Entry 8EIK (electron microscopy, 3.19 A resolution); this record covers chains A and B of the 6 polymer chains in the assembly.

Chain A (and B):
Molecule: DNA (cytosine-5)-methyltransferase 3B
From: Homo sapiens
Notes: EC 2.1.1.37; chain B of this document is another copy of the same molecule, construct and numbering; everything in this record applies to it too
UniProtKB: Q9UBC3 (DNM3B_HUMAN); residue numbers follow UniProt; this construct covers 206-853
Sequence (650 residues; row label = number of the first residue in the row):
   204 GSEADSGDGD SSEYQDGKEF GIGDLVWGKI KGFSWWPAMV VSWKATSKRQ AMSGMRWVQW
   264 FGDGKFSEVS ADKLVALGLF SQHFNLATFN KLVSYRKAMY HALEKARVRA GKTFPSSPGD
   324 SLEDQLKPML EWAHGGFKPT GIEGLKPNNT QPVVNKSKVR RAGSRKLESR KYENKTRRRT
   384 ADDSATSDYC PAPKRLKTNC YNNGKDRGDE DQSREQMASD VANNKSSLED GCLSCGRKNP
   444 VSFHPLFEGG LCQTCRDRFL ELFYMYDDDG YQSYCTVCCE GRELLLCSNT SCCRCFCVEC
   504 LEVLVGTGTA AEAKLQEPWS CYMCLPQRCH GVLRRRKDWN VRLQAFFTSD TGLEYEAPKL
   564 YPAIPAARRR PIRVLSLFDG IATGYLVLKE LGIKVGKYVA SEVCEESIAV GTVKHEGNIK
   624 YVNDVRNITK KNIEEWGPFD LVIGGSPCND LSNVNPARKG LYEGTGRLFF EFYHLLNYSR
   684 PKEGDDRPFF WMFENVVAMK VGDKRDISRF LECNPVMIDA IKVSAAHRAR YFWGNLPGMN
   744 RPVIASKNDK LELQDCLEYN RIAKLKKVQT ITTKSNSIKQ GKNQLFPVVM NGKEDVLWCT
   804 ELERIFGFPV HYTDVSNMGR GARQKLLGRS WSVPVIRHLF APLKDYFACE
Unresolved in the structure: 204-412, 779-787 (chain B: 204-409, 776-781)
Construct notes: expression tag (204-205)
Bound ions: Zn2+ site 1: Cys-435, Cys-438, Cys-455, Cys-458; Zn2+ site 2: Cys-478, Cys-481, Cys-500, Cys-503; Zn2+ site 3: Cys-490, Cys-495, Cys-524, Cys-527
Small-molecule neighbours: S-adenosylhomocysteine (SAH): Phe-581, Asp-582, Gly-583, Ile-584, Thr-586, Ser-604, Glu-605, Val-606, Cys-607, Asp-627, Val-628, Gly-648, Pro-650, Arg-832, Ser-833, Trp-834
Swiss-Prot annotation at these positions:
  - zinc finger: Gly-434 to Glu-464 (GATA-type), Gln-475 to Arg-531 (PHD-type)
  - active site: Cys-651
  - binding site (S-adenosyl-L-methionine): Asp-582 to Thr-586, Glu-605, Asp-627 to Arg-629, Arg-832 to Trp-834
  - modified residue: Ser-209 (Phosphoserine), Arg-410 (Citrulline)
  - cross-link: Lys-617 (Glycyl lysine isopeptide (Lys-Gly) (interchain with G-Cter in SUMO2))
  - natural variant: Ser-270 (S270P: In ICF1), Cys-527 (C527R: In FSHD4), Ala-585 (A585T: In ICF1; A585V: In ICF1), Ala-603 (A603T: In ICF1), Val-606 (V606A: In ICF1), Gly-663 (G663S: In ICF1), Leu-664 (L664P: In ICF1), Pro-691 (P691L: In FSHD4), Val-699 (V699G: In ICF1), Val-726 (V726G: In ICF1), Ala-766 (A766P: In ICF1), Glu-806 (E806ESTP: In ICF1), 5 further natural variant entries in UniProt
From the paper describing this entry:
  - mutagenesis - K276A, Y467A/F550A (2.0- fold), F550A (1.8-fold): increased catalytic activity
  - mutagenesis - Y467A: unchanged catalytic activity
  - mutagenesis - Y467A, Y467A/F550A, F550A: decreased stability
  - disease-associated variants - S270P (3.5-fold): increased catalytic activity

Interface between chain A and chain B:
Contacting residue pairs - 22 pairs, chain A then chain B:
  Val-616(A) with Glu-761(B)
  Glu-619(A) with Tyr-762(B)
  Glu-761(A) with Val-616(B)
  Tyr-762(A) with Thr-615(B); Glu-619(B), hydrogen bond
  Trp-801(A) with Val-616(B), hydrophobic; Ser-819(B); Asn-820(B)
  Thr-803(A) with Asp-817(B), hydrogen bond (side chain-backbone)
  His-814(A) with His-814(B); Asp-817(B), salt bridge
  Asp-817(A) with Thr-803(B); His-814(B), salt bridge; Asp-817(B); Arg-826(B), salt bridge
  Ser-819(A) with Trp-801(B)
  Asn-820(A) with Leu-800(B), hydrogen bond (side chain-backbone); Trp-801(B); Cys-802(B), hydrogen bond (side chain-backbone); Arg-823(B)
  Arg-823(A) with Asn-820(B)
  Arg-826(A) with Asp-817(B), salt bridge
Interface residues without a listed pair, chain A (19 interface residues in all): Thr-615, Lys-617, Gly-620, Val-799, Leu-800, Val-818, Gly-822
Interface residues without a listed pair, chain B (19 interface residues in all): Lys-617, Gly-620, Val-818, Gly-822

In short:
The chain A/chain B interface involves 19 residues from each chain, with 4 hydrogen bonds and 4 salt bridges.
Polar contacts include His-814(A)/Asp-817(B), Asp-817(A)/Arg-826(B) and Tyr-762(A)/Glu-619(B). Ligands of
chain A: S-adenosylhomocysteine. The paper reports that K276A, Y467A/F550A and F550A of chain A, among others,
increase catalytic activity; Y467A, Y467A/F550A and F550A of chain A reduce stability.
Chain A and chain B are both DNA (cytosine-5)-methyltransferase 3B (Homo sapiens); the structure, Cryo-EM
structure of human DNMT3B homo-hexamer, was determined by electron microscopy, deposited together with 8EIH,
8EII and 8EIJ.
